PDB entry 4S1B | X-ray diffraction, 2.10 A resolution | chain A

[Chain A]
Molecule: Lmo1466 protein
Source organism: Listeria monocytogenes
UniProt: Q8Y746 (Q8Y746_LISMO); numbering as in UniProt (aligned over 494-715)
Sequence (222 residues; each row starts with the number of its first residue):
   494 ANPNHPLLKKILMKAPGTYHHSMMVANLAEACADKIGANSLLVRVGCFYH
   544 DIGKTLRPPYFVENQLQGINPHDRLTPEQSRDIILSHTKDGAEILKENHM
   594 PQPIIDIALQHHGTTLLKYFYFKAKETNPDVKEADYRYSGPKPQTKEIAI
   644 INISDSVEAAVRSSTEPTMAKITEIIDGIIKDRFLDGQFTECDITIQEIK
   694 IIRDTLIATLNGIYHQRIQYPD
Disordered / not traced: 494-497, 559-561, 714-715
Metal / ion sites: Fe ion site 1: His514, His543, Asp544, Asp648 (together with Cyclic-di-AMP); Fe ion site 2: Asp544, His580, His604, His605 (together with Cyclic-di-AMP)
Small-molecule neighbours: Cyclic-di-AMP (2BA; (2R,3R,3aS,5R,7aR,9R,10R,10aS,12R,14aR)-2,9-bis(6-amino-9H-purin-9-yl)octahydro-2H,7H-difuro[3,2-d:3',2'-j][1,3,7,9,2,8 ]tetraoxadiphosphacyclododecine-3,5,10,12-tetrol 5,12-dioxide): His514, His543, Asp544, Lys547, Tyr553, Phe554, Val555, Glu556, Gln558, Asn563, His565, Ile577, His580, His604, His605, Leu610, Tyr612, Phe613, Tyr631, Asp648, Ser649, Ala652, Ala653, Ser656, Ile672, Arg676
From the paper describing this entry:
  - Fe ion coordination: His514, His543, Asp544, His580, His604, His605, Asp648
  - mutagenesis - H543A: decreased binding to metal incorporation
  - mutagenesis - D544A: abolished binding to metal incorporation
  - mutagenesis - H543A (Kd = 0.6 uM), D544A (Kd 36 uM): decreased binding to c-di-AMP
  - mutagenesis - H543A, D544A: abolished catalytic activity on Cyclic-di-AMP
  - binding site for Cyclic-di-AMP: Lys547, Val555, Glu556, Ile577, Phe613, Tyr631, Ala652, Ala653
  - specificity-determining residues: Glu556 (proposed by the authors, not directly observed)
  - catalytic residues: Lys547, Asp648 (proposed by the authors, not directly observed)

[Overview]
Ligands of chain A: Cyclic-di-AMP. His514, His543, Asp544 and Asp648 coordinate Fe ion site 1. Asp544, His580,
His604 and His605 form the Fe ion site 2. From the paper: catalytic residues Lys547 and Asp648; H543A and
D544A reduce binding to c-di-AMP.
Chain A is Lmo1466 protein (Listeria monocytogenes); the structure, Crystal Structure of L. monocytogenes
phosphodiesterase PgpH HD domain in complex with Cyclic-di-AMP, was determined by X-ray diffraction together
with 4S1C from the same study.
